PDB entry 3BA6 | X-ray diffraction, 2.80 A resolution | chain A

Chain A:
Protein: Sarcoplasmic/endoplasmic reticulum calcium ATPase 1
Source organism: Oryctolagus cuniculus
Notes: EC 3.6.3.8
UniProt: P04191 (AT2A1_RABIT); residues 1-994 here = UniProt positions 1-994
Chain sequence (994 residues; row label = number of the first residue in the row):
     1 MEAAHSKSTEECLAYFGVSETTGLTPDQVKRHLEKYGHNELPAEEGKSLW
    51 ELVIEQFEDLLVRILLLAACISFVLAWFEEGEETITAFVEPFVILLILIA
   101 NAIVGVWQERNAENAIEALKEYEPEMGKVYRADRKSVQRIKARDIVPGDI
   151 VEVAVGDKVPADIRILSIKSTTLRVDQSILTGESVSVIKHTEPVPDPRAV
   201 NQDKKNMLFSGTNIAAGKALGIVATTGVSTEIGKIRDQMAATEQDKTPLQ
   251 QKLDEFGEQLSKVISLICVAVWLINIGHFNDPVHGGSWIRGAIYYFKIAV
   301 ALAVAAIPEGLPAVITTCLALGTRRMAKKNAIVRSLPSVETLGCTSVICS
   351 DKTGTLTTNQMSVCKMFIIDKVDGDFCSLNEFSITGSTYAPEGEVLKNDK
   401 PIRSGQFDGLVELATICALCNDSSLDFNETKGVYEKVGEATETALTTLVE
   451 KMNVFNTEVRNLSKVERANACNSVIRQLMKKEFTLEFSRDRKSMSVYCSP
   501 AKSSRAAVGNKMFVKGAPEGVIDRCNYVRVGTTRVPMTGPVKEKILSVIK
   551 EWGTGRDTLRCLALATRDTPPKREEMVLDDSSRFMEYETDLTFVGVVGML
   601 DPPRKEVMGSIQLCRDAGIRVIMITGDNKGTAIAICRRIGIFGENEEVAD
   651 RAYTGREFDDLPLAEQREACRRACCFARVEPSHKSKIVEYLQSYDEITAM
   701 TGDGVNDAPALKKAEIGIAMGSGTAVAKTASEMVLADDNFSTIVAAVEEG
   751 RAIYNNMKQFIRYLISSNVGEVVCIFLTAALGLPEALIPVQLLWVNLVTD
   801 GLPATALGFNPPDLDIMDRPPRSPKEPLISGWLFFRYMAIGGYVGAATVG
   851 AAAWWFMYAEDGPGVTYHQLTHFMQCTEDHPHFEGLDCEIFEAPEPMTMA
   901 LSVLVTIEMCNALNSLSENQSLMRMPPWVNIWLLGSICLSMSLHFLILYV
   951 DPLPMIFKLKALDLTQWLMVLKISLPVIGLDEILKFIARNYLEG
Modified residues: Asp-351 (aspartyl phosphate; PHD)
Bound ions: Ca2+ site 1: Val-304, Ala-305, Ile-307, Glu-309, Asn-796, Asp-800; Ca2+ site 2: Asp-351, Thr-353, Asp-703; Ca2+ site 3: Asn-768, Glu-771, Thr-799, Asp-800, Glu-908
Ligand contacts: amp phosphoramidate (AN2): Asp-351, Lys-352, Thr-353, Thr-441, Glu-442, Phe-487, Arg-489, Lys-492, Ser-493, Met-494, Lys-515, Gly-516, Ala-517, Arg-560, Cys-561, Leu-562, Thr-625, Gly-626, Asp-627, Arg-678, Asn-706
Swiss-Prot annotation at these positions:
  - region (Interaction with PLN): Ile-788 to Gly-808, Trp-932 to Leu-943
  - active site: Asp-351 (4-aspartylphosphate intermediate)
  - binding site (Ca(2+)): Val-304, Ala-305, Ile-307, Glu-309, Asn-768, Glu-771, Asn-796, Thr-799, Asp-800, Glu-908
  - binding site (Mg(2+)): Asp-351, Thr-353, Asp-703
  - binding site (ATP): Thr-353, Glu-442, Arg-489, Lys-515, Arg-560, Thr-625, Gly-626, Asp-627, Arg-678, Lys-684, Asn-706
  - modified residue: Thr-441 (Phosphothreonine), Thr-569 (Phosphothreonine), Ser-581 (Phosphoserine)
What the authors report for this chain:
  - post-translational modification sites: Asp-351
  - catalytic residues: Asp-351
  - Ca2+ coordination: Glu-309, Glu-771, Asn-796, Asp-800

Overview:
Bound to chain A: amp phosphoramidate. Val-304, Ala-305, Ile-307, Glu-309, Asn-796 and Asp-800 coordinate Ca2+
site 1. UniProt lists active-site residue Asp-351, 10 Ca2+-binding residues, 3 Mg2+-binding residues and 11
ATP-binding residues. The paper reports the catalytic residue Asp-351; Ca2+ coordination by Glu-309, Glu-771
and Asn-796 among others.
Chain A is Sarcoplasmic/endoplasmic reticulum calcium ATPase 1 (Oryctolagus cuniculus); the structure,
Structure of the Ca2E1P phosphoenzyme intermediate of the SERCA Ca2+-ATPase, was determined by X-ray
diffraction together with 3B9B and 3B9R from the same study.
